6PTO - chains Z and o of the 36 polymer chains in the assembly; structure by electron microscopy, 7.00 A resolution (low resolution: residue-level contacts below are approximate; hydrogen-bond / salt-bridge calls are withheld).

# Chain Z
Name: DNA polymerase alpha-binding protein
Source organism: Saccharomyces cerevisiae
Reference sequence: Q01454 (CTF4_YEAST); residues 1-927 here = UniProt positions 1-927
Sequence (927 residues; each row starts with the number of its first residue):
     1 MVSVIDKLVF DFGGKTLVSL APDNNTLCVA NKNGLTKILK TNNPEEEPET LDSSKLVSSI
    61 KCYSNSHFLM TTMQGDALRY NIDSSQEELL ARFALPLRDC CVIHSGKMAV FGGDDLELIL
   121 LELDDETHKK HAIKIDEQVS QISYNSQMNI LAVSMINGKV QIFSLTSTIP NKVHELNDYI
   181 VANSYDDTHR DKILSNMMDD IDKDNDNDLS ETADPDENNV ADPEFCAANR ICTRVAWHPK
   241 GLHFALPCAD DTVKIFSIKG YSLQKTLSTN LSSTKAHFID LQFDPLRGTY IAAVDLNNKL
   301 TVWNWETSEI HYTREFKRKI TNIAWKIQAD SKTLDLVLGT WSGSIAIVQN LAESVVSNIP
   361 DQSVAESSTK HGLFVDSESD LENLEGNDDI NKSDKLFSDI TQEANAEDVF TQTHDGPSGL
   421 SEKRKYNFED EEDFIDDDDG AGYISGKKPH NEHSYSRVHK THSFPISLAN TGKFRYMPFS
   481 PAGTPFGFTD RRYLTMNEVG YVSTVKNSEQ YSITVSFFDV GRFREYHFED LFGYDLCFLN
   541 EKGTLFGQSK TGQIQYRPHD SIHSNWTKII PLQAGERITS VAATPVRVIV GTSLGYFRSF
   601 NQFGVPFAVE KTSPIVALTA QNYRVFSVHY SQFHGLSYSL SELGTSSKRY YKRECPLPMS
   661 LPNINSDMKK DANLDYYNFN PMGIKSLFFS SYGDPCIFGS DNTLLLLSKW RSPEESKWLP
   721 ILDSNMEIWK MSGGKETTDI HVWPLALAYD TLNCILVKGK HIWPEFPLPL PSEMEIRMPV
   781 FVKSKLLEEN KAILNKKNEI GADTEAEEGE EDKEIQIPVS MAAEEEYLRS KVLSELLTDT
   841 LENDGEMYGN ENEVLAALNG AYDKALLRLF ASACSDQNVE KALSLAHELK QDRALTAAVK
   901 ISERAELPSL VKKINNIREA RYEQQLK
Unresolved in the structure: 1-473, 664-670, 791-813
Curated features (UniProtKB/Swiss-Prot):
  - modified residue: Ser377 (Phosphoserine), Ser379 (Phosphoserine), Ser398 (Phosphoserine), Thr401 (Phosphothreonine), Thr411 (Phosphothreonine), Ser463 (Phosphoserine)

# Chain o
Name: DNA replication complex GINS protein PSF2
Source organism: Saccharomyces cerevisiae
Reference sequence: P40359 (PSF2_YEAST); residues 1-213 here = UniProt positions 1-213
Sequence (213 residues; numbered 1 to 213; the number before each row is that of its first residue):
     1 MSLPAHLQQT FSPEEIQFIV ENEPIKIFPR ITTRQKIRGD DRGTGNHTRW QLITTDDKAL
    61 NNMVAMRSTE VVLWIALLLK QQSKCSIVAP QWLTTKELDR KIQYEKTHPD RFSELPWNWL
   121 VLARILFNKA KDDFHDPIHE LRGKIQDLRE IRQIKVLKGL KYLNESHLQL DNLSLLEINE
   181 LRPFITEIMD KLREIHTASL TAGTENDEEE FNI
Unresolved in the structure: 1-2, 33-49, 201-213

# Interface between chain Z and chain o
Residue-residue contacts (26; chain Z residue first):
  Phe518(Z) with Arg30(o)
  Asp519(Z) with Arg30(o); Lys84(o)
  Val520(Z) with Arg30(o)
  Gly521(Z) with Ser83(o); Lys84(o)
  Arg522(Z) with Lys84(o)
  Leu745(Z) with Met66(o)
  Ala746(Z) with Met66(o)
  Ala748(Z) with Arg67(o)
  Asp750(Z) with Arg67(o)
  Thr751(Z) with Met66(o)
  Asn753(Z) with Met66(o)
  Leu768(Z) with Asp132(o); Asp133(o); Phe134(o)
  Pro769(Z) with Asp133(o)
  Leu770(Z) with Ile87(o); Asp133(o); Phe134(o)
  Pro771(Z) with Phe28(o)
  Glu773(Z) with Phe28(o); Met66(o); Arg67(o); Ser68(o)
  Tyr848(Z) with Val64(o)
Other interface residues (no listed pair), chain Z (21 interface residues in all): Phe517, Cys754, Leu756, Ser772
Other interface residues (no listed pair), chain o (14 interface residues in all): Ala65, His135

# Summary
Chain Z and chain o form an interface of 21 and 14 residues respectively.
Chain Z is DNA polymerase alpha-binding protein and chain o is DNA replication complex GINS protein PSF2, both
from Saccharomyces cerevisiae; the structure, Structure of Ctf4 trimer in complex with three CMG helicases,
was determined by electron microscopy (same publication as 6PTJ and 6PTN).
